8SOW - chains C and A; structure by X-ray diffraction, 1.71 A resolution.

[Chain C]
Name: F10 single chain fragment variable
Organism: Homo sapiens
Sequence (241 residues; each row starts with the number of its first residue):
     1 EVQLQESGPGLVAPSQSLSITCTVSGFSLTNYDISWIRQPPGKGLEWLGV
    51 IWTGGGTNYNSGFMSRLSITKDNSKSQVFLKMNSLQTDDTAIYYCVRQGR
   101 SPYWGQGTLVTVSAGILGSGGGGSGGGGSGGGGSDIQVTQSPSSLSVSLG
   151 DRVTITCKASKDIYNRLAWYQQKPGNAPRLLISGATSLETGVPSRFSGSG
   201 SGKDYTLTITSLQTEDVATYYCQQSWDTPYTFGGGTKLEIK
Disordered / not traced: 1, 115-134, 241
Disulfides: Cys22-Cys95, Cys157-Cys222

[Chain A]
Name: Interleukin-2
Organism: Homo sapiens
UniProt: P60568 (IL2_HUMAN); residues 0-133 here correspond to UniProt positions 20-153 (UniProt number = residue number + 20)
Sequence (139 residues; numbered -2 to 136; the number before each row is that of its first residue; numbers below 1 keep their minus sign (Ala-2 is residue -2)):
    -2 AGSAPTSSSTKKTQLQLEHLLLDLQMILNGINNYKNPKLTRMLTFKFYMP
    48 KKATELKHLQCLEEELKPLEEVLNLAQSKNFHLRPRDLISNINVIVLELK
    98 GSETTFMCEYADETATIVEFLNRWITFCQSIISTLTAAA
Disordered / not traced: -2 to 5, 74-81, 99-102, 134-136
Disulfides: Cys58-Cys105
Construct notes: expression tag (-2 to -1, 134-136)
Swiss-Prot annotation at these positions:
  - glycosylation: Thr3 (O-linked (GalNAc...) threonine)

[How chain C and chain A interact]
Residue-residue contacts - 31 pairs, chain C then chain A:
  Asn31(C) - Glu110(A)
  Tyr32(C) - Asp109(A)  hydrogen bond
  Tyr32(C) - Glu110(A)
  Asp33(C) - Lys43(A)  salt bridge
  Trp52(C) - Thr41(A)
  Arg97(C) - Asp109(A)  salt bridge
  Gln98(C) - Thr111(A)
  Gly99(C) - Asp109(A)
  Arg100(C) - Tyr45(A)
  Arg100(C) - Tyr107(A)
  Arg100(C) - Ala108(A)
  Arg100(C) - Asp109(A)  hydrogen bond (backbone-backbone)
  Arg100(C) - Thr111(A)
  Ser101(C) - Asp109(A)  hydrogen bond (backbone-side chain)
  Asp162(C) - Lys64(A)  salt bridge
  Tyr164(C) - Lys64(A)
  Tyr164(C) - Pro65(A)
  Tyr164(C) - Glu68(A)  hydrogen bond
  Asn165(C) - Tyr45(A)
  Arg166(C) - Lys43(A)  hydrogen bond (side chain-backbone)
  Arg166(C) - Phe44(A)
  Arg166(C) - Tyr45(A)
  Arg166(C) - Glu62(A)  salt bridge
  Arg166(C) - Pro65(A)
  Gly184(C) - Tyr45(A)
  Trp226(C) - Phe42(A)
  Trp226(C) - Pro65(A)  hydrophobic
  Trp226(C) - Glu68(A)
  Trp226(C) - Val69(A)  hydrophobic
  Asp227(C) - Arg38(A)  salt bridge
  Asp227(C) - Phe42(A)
Interface features reported in the paper:
  - pairs named by the authors: Arg38(A)-Asp227(C) (salt bridge)
  - interface residues, chain C: Trp226(C)

[Summary]
Chain C and chain A each contribute 16 residues to their interface; the contacts include 5 hydrogen bonds and
5 salt bridges. Polar pairs include Asp33(C)-Lys43(A), Arg97(C)-Asp109(A) and Asp162(C)-Lys64(A). The authors
report a salt bridge between Arg38(A) and Asp227(C). From the paper: the interface residue Trp226(C).
Chain C is F10 single chain fragment variable and chain A is Interleukin-2, both from Homo sapiens; the
structure, Structure of the complex formed by human interleukin-2 and scFv F10, was determined by X-ray
diffraction, deposited together with 8SOZ.
